Entry 1K0N (X-ray diffraction, 1.80 A resolution); this record covers chain A.

# Chain A
Molecule: Chloride intracellular channel protein 1
Organism: Homo sapiens
Notes: fragment: clic1
UniProtKB: O00299 (CLIC1_HUMAN); residues 1-241 here = UniProt positions 1-241
Chain sequence (241 residues; each row starts with the number of its first residue):
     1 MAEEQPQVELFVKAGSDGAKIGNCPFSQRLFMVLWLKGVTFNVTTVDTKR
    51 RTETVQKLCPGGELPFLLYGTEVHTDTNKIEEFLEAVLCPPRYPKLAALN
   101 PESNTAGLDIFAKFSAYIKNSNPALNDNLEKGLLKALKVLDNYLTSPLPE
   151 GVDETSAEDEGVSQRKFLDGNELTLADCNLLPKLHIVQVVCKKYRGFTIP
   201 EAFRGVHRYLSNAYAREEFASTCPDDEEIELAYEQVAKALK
Disordered / not traced: 1-5, 153-162
Differences from the reference sequence: conflict Glu63 (Gln in O00299); engineered mutation Gly151 (Glu in O00299)
Swiss-Prot annotation at these positions:
  - motif: Cys24 to Ser27 (G-site)
  - binding site (glutathione): Cys24, Leu64, Thr77
  - modified residue: Ala2 (N-acetylalanine), Lys13 (N6-acetyllysine), Cys24 (S-glutathionyl cysteine), Lys119 (N6-acetyllysine), Ser121 (Phosphoserine), Lys131 (N6-acetyllysine), Ser156 (Phosphoserine), Ser211 (Phosphoserine), Tyr233 (Phosphotyrosine)
  - mutagenesis: Cys24 (C24A/S: Loss of glutathione-dependent oxidoreductase activity. Reduces channel conductance and abolishes its dependence on membrane redox potential ...), Lys37 (K37A: Decreases glutathione-dependent oxidoreductase activity), Cys59 (C59A: Loss of glutathione-dependent oxidoreductase activity; C59S: Loss of dimerization and of ion transport activity)
Small-molecule neighbours: glutathione (GSH): Lys13, Cys24, Phe26, Ser27, Leu64, Pro65, Asp76, Thr77
Reported in the primary citation:
  - binding site for glutathione: Cys24, Leu64
  - binding site for glutathione: Pro65, Asp76 (by similarity / conservation)
  - catalytic residues: Cys24 (proposed by the authors, not directly observed)

# Summary
Bound to chain A: glutathione. UniProt lists 3 glutathione-binding residues and 3 mutagenesis sites. The paper
reports the catalytic residue Cys24; a binding site for glutathione at Cys24, Leu64 and Pro65 among others.
Chain A is Chloride intracellular channel protein 1 (Homo sapiens); the structure, Chloride Intracellular
Channel 1 (CLIC1) complexed with glutathione, was determined by X-ray diffraction together with 1K0M and 1K0O
from the same study.
